Entry 9G6V (electron microscopy, 2.90 A resolution); this record covers chains 1 and H of the 20 polymer chains in the assembly.

== Chain 1 ==
Protein: Genome polyprotein
From: Foot-and-mouth disease virus SAT 2
UniProtKB: Q719N0 (Q719N0_FMDS2); the author numbering skips numbers that UniProt does not, so the offset changes along the chain: 1-132 = UniProt 726-857; 136-217 = UniProt 858-939
Chain sequence (214 residues; row label = number of the first residue in the row; note: 3 numbers in that range are skipped by the numbering (no residue carries them; nothing is unmodelled there)):
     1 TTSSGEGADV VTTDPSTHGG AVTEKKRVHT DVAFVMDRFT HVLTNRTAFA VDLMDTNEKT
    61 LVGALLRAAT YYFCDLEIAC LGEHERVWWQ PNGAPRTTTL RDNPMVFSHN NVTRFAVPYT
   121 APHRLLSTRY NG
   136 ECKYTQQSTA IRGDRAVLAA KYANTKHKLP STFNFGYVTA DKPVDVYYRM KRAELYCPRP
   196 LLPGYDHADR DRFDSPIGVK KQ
Disordered / not traced: 1-25, 136-162, 202-217

== Chain H ==
Protein: Genome polyprotein
From: Foot-and-mouth disease virus SAT 2
UniProtKB: Q719N0 (Q719N0_FMDS2); residues 1-222 here correspond to UniProt positions 504-725 (UniProt number = residue number + 503)
Chain sequence (222 residues; numbered 1 to 222; the number before each row is that of its first residue):
     1 GIIPVACFDG YGGFQNTDPK TADPIYGYVY NPSRNDCHGR YSNLLDVAEA CPTFLNFDGK
    61 PYVVTKNNGD KVMTCFDVAF THKVHKNTFL AGLADYYAQY QGSLNYHFMY TGPTHHKAKF
   121 MVAYIPPGIE TDRLPKTPED AAHCYHSEWD TGLNSQFTFA VPYVSASDFS YTHTDTPAMA
   181 TTNGWVAVFQ VTDTHSAEAA VVVSVSAGPD LEFRFPVDPV RQ
Disordered / not traced: 128-133, 222

== How chain 1 and chain H interact ==
Pairs across the interface (6; chain 1 residue first):
  Val-28(1) with Tyr-28(H), hydrophobic; Tyr-30(H), hydrophobic
  His-29(1) with Tyr-28(H), hydrogen bond (side chain-backbone); Val-29(H)
  Phe-34(1) with Tyr-28(H), hydrophobic
  Arg-38(1) with Tyr-26(H)

== Overview ==
Chain 1 and chain H each contribute 4 residues to their interface, with 1 hydrogen bond. The hydrogen-bonded
pair is His-29(1)/Tyr-28(H).
Here chain 1 is Genome polyprotein and chain H is Genome polyprotein, both from Foot-and-mouth disease virus
SAT 2. Entry 9G6V (Dissociated FMDV SAT2 Pentamer in complex with ultralong Fab117) was determined by electron
microscopy.
